1HT1 - chains A and Z of the 8 polymer chains in the assembly; structure by X-ray diffraction, 2.80 A resolution.

Chain A (and Z):
Protein: Heat shock locus hslv
Source organism: Escherichia coli
Notes: chain Z of this document is another copy of the same molecule, construct and numbering; everything in this record applies to it too
UniProtKB: P0A7B8 (HSLV_ECOLI); numbering as in UniProt (aligned over 1-175)
Chain sequence (175 residues; row label = number of the first residue in the row):
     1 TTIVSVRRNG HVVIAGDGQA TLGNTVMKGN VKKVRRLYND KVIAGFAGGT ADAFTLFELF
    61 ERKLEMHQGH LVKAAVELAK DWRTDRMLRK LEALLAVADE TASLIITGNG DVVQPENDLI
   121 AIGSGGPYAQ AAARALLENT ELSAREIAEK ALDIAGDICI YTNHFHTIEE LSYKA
Unresolved in the structure: 175
UniProt features mapped onto this chain:
  - active site: T2

Chain A / chain Z interface:
Pairs across the interface (20):
  Q19(A) - I160(Z)
  N24(A) - I158(Z)
  N24(A) - C159(Z)
  N24(A) - I160(Z)  hydrogen bond (backbone-backbone)
  N24(A) - Y161(Z)
  T25(A) - Y128(Z)
  T25(A) - I158(Z)
  V26(A) - D157(Z)
  V26(A) - I158(Z)  hydrogen bond (backbone-backbone)
  V26(A) - I160(Z)  hydrophobic
  Y128(A) - T25(Z)
  D157(A) - V26(Z)
  I158(A) - N24(Z)
  I158(A) - T25(Z)
  I158(A) - V26(Z)  hydrogen bond (backbone-backbone)
  I160(A) - Q19(Z)
  I160(A) - N24(Z)  hydrogen bond (backbone-backbone)
  I160(A) - V26(Z)  hydrophobic
  I160(A) - I160(Z)
  Y161(A) - N24(Z)
Interface residues without a listed pair, chain A (11 interface residues in all): T21, C159
Interface residues without a listed pair, chain Z (11 interface residues in all): T21

Overview:
The chain A/chain Z interface involves 11 residues from each chain, with 4 hydrogen bonds. The backbones
hydrogen-bond at N24(A)-I160(Z) and V26(A)-I158(Z). UniProt lists active-site residue T2(A) on chain A.
Both chains are Heat shock locus hslv (Escherichia coli). Entry 1HT1 (Nucleotide-Dependent Conformational
Changes in a Protease-Associated ATPase HslU) was determined by X-ray diffraction together with 1HQY and 1HT2
from the same study.
